7VAP - chains A and F of the 12 polymer chains in the assembly; structure by electron microscopy, 3.00 A resolution.

Chain A:
Protein: V-type ATP synthase alpha chain
From: Thermus thermophilus HB8
Notes: EC 7.1.2.2
Reference sequence: Q56403 (VATA_THET8); numbering as in UniProt (aligned over 1-578)
Sequence (578 residues; row label = number of the first residue in the row):
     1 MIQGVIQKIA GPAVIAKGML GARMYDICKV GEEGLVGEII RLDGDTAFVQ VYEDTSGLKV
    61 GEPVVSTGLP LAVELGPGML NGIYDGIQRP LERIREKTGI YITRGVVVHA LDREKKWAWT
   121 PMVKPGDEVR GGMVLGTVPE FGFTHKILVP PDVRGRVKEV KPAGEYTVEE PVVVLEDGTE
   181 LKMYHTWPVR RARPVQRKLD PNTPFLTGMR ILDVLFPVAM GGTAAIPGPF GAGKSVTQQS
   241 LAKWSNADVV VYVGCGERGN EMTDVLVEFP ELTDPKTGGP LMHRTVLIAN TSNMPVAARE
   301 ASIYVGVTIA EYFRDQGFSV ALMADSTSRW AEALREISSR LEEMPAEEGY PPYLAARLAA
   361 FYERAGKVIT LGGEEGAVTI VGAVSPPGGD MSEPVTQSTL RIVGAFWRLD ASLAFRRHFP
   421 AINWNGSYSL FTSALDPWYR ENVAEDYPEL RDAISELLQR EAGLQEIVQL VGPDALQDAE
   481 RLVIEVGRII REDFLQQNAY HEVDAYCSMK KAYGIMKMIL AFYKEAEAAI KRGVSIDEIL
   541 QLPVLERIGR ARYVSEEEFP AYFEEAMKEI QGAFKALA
Construct notes: conflict A232 (Ser in Q56403), S235 (Thr in Q56403)
Small-molecule neighbours: ADP (adenosine-5'-diphosphate): P229, F230, G231, A232, G233, K234, S235, V236, F419, P420, Q497, N498, A499, Y500

Chain F:
Protein: V-type ATP synthase beta chain
From: Thermus thermophilus HB8
Reference sequence: Q56404 (VATB_THET8); residue numbers follow UniProt; this construct covers 1-478
Sequence (478 residues; numbered 1 to 478; the number before each row is that of its first residue):
     1 MDLLKKEYTG ITYISGPLLF VENAKDLAYG AIVDIKDGTG RVRGGQVIEV SEEYAVIQVF
    61 EETTGLDLAT TSVSLVEDVA RLGVSKEMLG RRFNGIGKPI DGLPPITPEK RLPITGLPLN
   121 PVARRKPEQF IQTGISTIDV MNTLVRGQKL PIFSGSGLPA NEIAAQIARQ ATVRPDLSGE
   181 GEKEEPFAVV FAAMGITQRE LSYFIQEFER TGALSRSVLF LNKADDPTIE RILTPRMALT
   241 VAEYLAFEHD YHVLVILTDM TNYCEALREI GAAREEIPGR RGYPGYMYTD LATIYERAGV
   301 VEGKKGSVTQ IPILSMPDDD RTHPIPDLTG YITEGQIQLS RELHRKGIYP PIDPLPSLSR
   361 LMNNGVGKGK TREDHKQVSD QLYSAYANGV DIRKLVAIIG EDALTENDRR YLQFADAFER
   421 FFINQGQQNR SIEESLQIAW ALLSMLPQGE LKRISKDHIG KYYGQKLEEI WGAPQALD
Not modelled in the structure: 1, 473-478
Small-molecule neighbours: ADP (adenosine-5'-diphosphate): L358, R360, N363

How chain A and chain F interact:
Residue-residue contacts (101; chain A residue first):
  Q7(A) with S51(F); E52(F), hydrogen bond (backbone-backbone)
  K8(A) with E49(F); V50(F)
  I9(A) with Y29(F), hydrophobic; E49(F); V50(F), hydrogen bond (backbone-backbone)
  G11(A) with Y29(F), hydrogen bond (backbone-side chain)
  K17(A) with E52(F), salt bridge
  T55(A) with Y29(F)
  S56(A) with Y29(F)
  G57(A) with A28(F); Y29(F), hydrogen bond (backbone-backbone)
  L58(A) with A28(F); Y29(F), hydrogen bond (backbone-backbone)
  K59(A) with D26(F); A28(F)
  V60(A) with V50(F), hydrophobic; E52(F)
  L91(A) with N120(F), hydrogen bond (backbone-side chain); V122(F), hydrophobic
  R95(A) with N120(F)
  I100(A) with L119(F); N120(F), hydrogen bond (backbone-backbone); V301(F), hydrophobic
  Y101(A) with L117(F); P118(F); L119(F), hydrophobic
  I102(A) with L117(F); P118(F), hydrogen bond (backbone-backbone)
  T103(A) with L117(F)
  G228(A) with Y331(F)
  P229(A) with Y331(F)
  F230(A) with R321(F); D327(F); G330(F); Y331(F), hydrophobic; Q336(F); R360(F)
  G231(A) with L358(F); R360(F)
  G256(A) with Y288(F), hydrogen bond (backbone-side chain)
  E257(A) with E296(F)
  R258(A) with E296(F); G330(F); Y331(F), hydrogen bond (side chain-backbone); I332(F), hydrogen bond (side chain-backbone); T333(F), hydrogen bond (side chain-backbone); E334(F); R360(F)
  G259(A) with E296(F)
  N260(A) with R124(F); K149(F); E334(F), hydrogen bond
  T263(A) with P121(F), hydrogen bond (side chain-backbone); R124(F); R125(F)
  D264(A) with K126(F)
  V267(A) with K126(F)
  E268(A) with K126(F), salt bridge
  S292(A) with Y288(F); A292(F); E296(F), hydrogen bond
  N293(A) with P118(F); A292(F); E296(F)
  V296(A) with T289(F)
  R299(A) with Y288(F); T289(F), hydrogen bond
  R329(A) with Y288(F); Y331(F)
  E332(A) with Y288(F)
  E336(A) with Y286(F)
  S339(A) with E276(F), hydrogen bond; I277(F), hydrogen bond (side chain-backbone)
  R340(A) with R274(F); E276(F), salt bridge
  P345(A) with I277(F), hydrophobic
  E348(A) with R280(F), salt bridge
  S385(A) with Y331(F)
  P386(A) with Y331(F), hydrogen bond (backbone-side chain)
  P387(A) with D327(F)
  G388(A) with D327(F), hydrogen bond (backbone-side chain)
  D390(A) with R280(F), salt bridge
  F415(A) with L355(F)
  R416(A) with A387(F); N388(F); D391(F), salt bridge; R453(F)
  R417(A) with N142(F); L355(F), hydrogen bond (side chain-backbone); S357(F), hydrogen bond (side chain-backbone); L358(F); Y383(F), hydrogen bond; R453(F), hydrogen bond (backbone-side chain)
  D474(A) with A403(F); T405(F)
  Q496(A) with R453(F)
  Y500(A) with N363(F)
  R550(A) with K452(F); I454(F), hydrogen bond (side chain-backbone)
Other interface residues (no listed pair), chain A (69 interface residues in all): A10, I83, E92, I94, M262, L266, T291, M294, R335, S338, E343, G349, Q469, L470, V471, E546
Other interface residues (no listed pair), chain F (72 interface residues in all): K25, L27, A123, P127, E243, F247, G279, G285, T293, K304, T322, P326, P354, P356, N364, K376, D380, I398, I399, L451, S455, K456

Overview:
69 residues of chain A and 72 residues of chain F are in contact, with 25 hydrogen bonds and 6 salt bridges.
Polar contacts include K17(A)-E52(F), E268(A)-K126(F) and R340(A)-E276(F). ADP is bound between chain A and
chain F.
Here chain A is V-type ATP synthase alpha chain and chain F is V-type ATP synthase beta chain, both from
Thermus thermophilus HB8. Entry 7VAP (V1EG of V/A-ATPase from Thermus thermophilus, high ATP, state2-2) was
determined by electron microscopy together with 7VAI, 7VAJ, 7VAK, 7VAL, 7VAM, 7VAN and 11 further entries from
the same study.
